PDB entry 4JUZ | X-ray diffraction, 2.65 A resolution | chains A and C of the 3 polymer chains in the assembly

# Chain A
Name: DNA polymerase IV
From: Sulfolobus solfataricus
Notes: EC 2.7.7.7
UniProtKB: Q97W02 (DPO4_SULSO); numbering as in UniProt (aligned over 1-341)
Sequence (347 residues; each row starts with the number of its first residue; numbers below 1 keep their minus sign (His-5 is residue -5)):
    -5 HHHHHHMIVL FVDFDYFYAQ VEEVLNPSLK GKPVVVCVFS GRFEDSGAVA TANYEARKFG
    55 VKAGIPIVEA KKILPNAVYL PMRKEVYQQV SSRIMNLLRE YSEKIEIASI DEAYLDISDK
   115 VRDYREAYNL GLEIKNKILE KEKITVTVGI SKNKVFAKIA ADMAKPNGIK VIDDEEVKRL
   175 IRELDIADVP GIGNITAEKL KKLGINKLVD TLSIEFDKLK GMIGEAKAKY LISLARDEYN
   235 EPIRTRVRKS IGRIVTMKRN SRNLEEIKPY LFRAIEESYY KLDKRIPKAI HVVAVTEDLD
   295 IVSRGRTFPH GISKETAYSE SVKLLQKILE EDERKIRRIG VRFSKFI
Unresolved in the structure: -5 to 0
Sequence notes: expression tag (-5 to 0)
Swiss-Prot annotation at these positions:
  - active site: Glu106
  - binding site (Mg(2+)): Asp7, Asp105
  - site: Tyr12 (Substrate discrimination)
  - mutagenesis: Asp105 to Glu106 (Loss of function)
Ion coordination: Ca2+: Asp7, Phe8, Asp105 (together with 2'-deoxyguanosine-5'-triphosphate)
Residues lining bound ligands: 2'-deoxyguanosine-5'-triphosphate (DGT): Asp7, Phe8, Asp9, Tyr10, Phe11, Tyr12, Val32, Ala44, Thr45, Tyr48, Arg51, Ala57, Gly58, Met76, Ile104, Asp105, Glu106, Lys159

# Chain C
Molecule: 14-nt DNA strand
Sequence (14 nucleotides; numbered 19 to 32; the number before each row is that of its first residue):
    19 GGGGGAAGGA TTCC

# Chain A / chain C interface
Pairs across the interface (29; chain A residue first):
  Ser103(A) with DC32(C), hydrogen bond to the phosphate
  Asp105(A) with DC32(C), phosphate contact
  Glu106(A) with DC32(C), sugar contact
  Lys152(A) with DC32(C), salt bridge to the phosphate
  Val183(A) with DC31(C), phosphate contact
  Pro184(A) with DC31(C), phosphate contact
  Gly185(A) with DT30(C), phosphate contact; DC31(C), hydrogen bond to the phosphate
  Ile186(A) with DT30(C), phosphate contact; DC31(C), hydrogen bond to the phosphate
  Gly187(A) with DT30(C), hydrogen bond to the phosphate; DC31(C), phosphate contact
  Asn188(A) with DT30(C), phosphate contact
  Ile189(A) with DT29(C), phosphate contact; DT30(C), hydrogen bond to the phosphate
  Thr190(A) with DT29(C), hydrogen bond to the phosphate; DT30(C), hydrogen bond to the phosphate
  Lys193(A) with DT29(C), salt bridge to the phosphate
  Lys221(A) with DT30(C), sugar contact
  Val296(A) with DG27(C), phosphate contact
  Ser297(A) with DG26(C), sugar contact; DG27(C), hydrogen bond to the phosphate
  Arg298(A) with DG26(C), salt bridge to the phosphate; DG27(C), salt bridge to the phosphate
  Gly299(A) with DG26(C), hydrogen bond to the phosphate
  Arg300(A) with DA25(C), phosphate contact
  Thr301(A) with DA25(C), hydrogen bond to the phosphate
  Lys321(A) with DG26(C), salt bridge to the phosphate
  Lys339(A) with DA24(C), salt bridge to the phosphate
Other interface residues (no listed pair), chain A (24 interface residues in all): Ile104, Ile295

# In short
The interface between chain A and chain C involves 24 residues on one side and 8 on the other, with 10
hydrogen bonds and 6 salt bridges. Polar pairs include Ser103(A)-DC32(C), Gly185(A)-DC31(C) and
Ile186(A)-DC31(C). Bound to chain A: 2'-deoxyguanosine-5'-triphosphate.
Here chain A is DNA polymerase IV (Sulfolobus solfataricus) and chain C is a 14-nt DNA strand. Entry 4JUZ
(Ternary complex of gamma-OHPDG adduct modified dna (zero primer) with dna polymerase iv and incoming dgtp)
was determined by X-ray diffraction, deposited together with 4JV0, 4JV1 and 4JV2.
